Entry 6NVU (X-ray diffraction, 2.50 A resolution); this record covers chain A.

# Chain A
Protein: Beta-lactamase
Source organism: Escherichia coli
Notes: EC 3.5.2.6
UniProt: Q9X6W1 (Q9X6W1_ECOLX); the construct lacks a stretch of the UniProt sequence and is renumbered around it, so the offset changes along the chain: 24-56 = UniProt 36-68; 58-103 = UniProt 69-114; 104-112 = UniProt 117-125; 113-240 = UniProt 128-255; 1 more segments
Sequence (277 residues; numbered 24 to 291 plus 10 insertion-coded residues; 1 number in that range is skipped by the numbering (no residue carries it; nothing is unmodelled there); the number before each row is that of its first residue; a row labelled like 103A-103B holds insertion residues (103A, then the next letters in order)):
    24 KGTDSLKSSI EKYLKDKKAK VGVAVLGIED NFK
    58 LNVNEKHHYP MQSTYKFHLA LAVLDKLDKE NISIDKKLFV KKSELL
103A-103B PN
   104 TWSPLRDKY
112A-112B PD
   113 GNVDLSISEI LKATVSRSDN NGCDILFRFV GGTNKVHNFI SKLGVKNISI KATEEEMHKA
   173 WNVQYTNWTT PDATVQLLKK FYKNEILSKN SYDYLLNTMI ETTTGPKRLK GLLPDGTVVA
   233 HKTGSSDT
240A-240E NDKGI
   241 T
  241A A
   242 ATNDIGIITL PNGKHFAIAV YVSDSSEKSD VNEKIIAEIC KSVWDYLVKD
Covalently attached groups: N-(2-hydroxy-4-oxo-butyl)-N-(3-oxo-transpropenyl)amine (TEM) linked to Ser70
Metal / ion sites: Na+: Ser70, Ser130 (together with Clavulanic Acid, opened form, TEM)
Small-molecule neighbours:
  - clavulanic acid (J01; (2R,3Z,5R)-3-(2-hydroxyethylidene)-7-oxo-4-oxa-1-azabicyclo[3.2.0]heptane-2-carboxylic acid), molecule 1: Gly50, Ile51, Glu52, Asp53, Phe55, Leu251, Asn253, Lys255, His256, Tyr287, Leu288, Lys290, Asp291
  - clavulanic acid (J01), molecule 2: Lys98, Lys99, Ser100, Glu101, Asn114
  - Clavulanic Acid, opened form (L4A; 2,5-bis(2-hydroxyethyl)-1,3-oxazole-4-carboxylic acid): Trp105, Arg129, Ser130, Thr216, Arg220, Thr235, Gly236, Ser237
  - TEM (N-(2-hydroxy-4-oxo-butyl)-N-(3-oxo-transpropenyl)amine): Gln69, Lys73, Ser130, Asn132, Glu166, Met169, His170, Trp173, Gln176, Gly236, Ser237, Ser238, Asp239

# Overview
Bound to chain A: Clavulanic Acid, opened form and clavulanic acid. Covalently linked compound TEM: at Ser70.
The Na+ site is built by Ser70 and Ser130.
Chain A is Beta-lactamase (Escherichia coli); the structure, Crystal structure of TLA-1 extended spectrum
Beta-lactamase in complex with Clavulanic Acid, was determined by X-ray diffraction together with 6NVT, 6PQ8
and 6PQ9 from the same study.
